6JUO - chains A and B of the 3 polymer chains in the assembly; structure by X-ray diffraction, 2.16 A resolution.

== Chain A ==
Molecule: DNA polymerase IV
Organism: Mycobacterium smegmatis (strain ATCC 700084 / mc(2)155)
Notes: EC 2.7.7.7
Reference sequence: A0QR77 (A0QR77_MYCS2); numbering as in UniProt (aligned over 1-356)
Sequence (356 residues; each row starts with the number of its first residue):
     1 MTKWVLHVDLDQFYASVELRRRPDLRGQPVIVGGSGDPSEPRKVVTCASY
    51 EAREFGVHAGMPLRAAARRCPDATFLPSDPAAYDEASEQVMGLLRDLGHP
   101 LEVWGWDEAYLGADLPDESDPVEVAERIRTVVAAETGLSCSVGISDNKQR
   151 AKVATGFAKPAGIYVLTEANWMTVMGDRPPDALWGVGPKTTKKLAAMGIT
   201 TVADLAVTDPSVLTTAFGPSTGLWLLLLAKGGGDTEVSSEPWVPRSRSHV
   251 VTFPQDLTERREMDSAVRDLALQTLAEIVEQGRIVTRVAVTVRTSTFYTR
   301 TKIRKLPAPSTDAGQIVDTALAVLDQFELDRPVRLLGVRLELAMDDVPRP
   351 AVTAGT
Disordered / not traced: 348-356
Sequence notes: engineered mutation Tyr14 (Leu in A0QR77)
Bound ions: Mg2+ site 1: Asp9, Asp107, Glu108 (together with 0KX) (shared with 1 residue of chain C); Mg2+ site 2: Asp9, Leu10, Asp107 (together with 0KX)
Ligand contacts: 0KX (2'-deoxy-5'-O-[(R)-hydroxy{[(R)-hydroxy(phosphonooxy)phosphoryl]amino}phosphoryl]cytidine): Asp9, Leu10, Asp11, Gln12, Phe13, Tyr14, Thr46, Cys47, Tyr50, Arg53, Ala59, Asp107, Lys159
From the paper describing this entry:
  - mutagenesis - C47T: decreased catalytic activity on rNTP
  - mutagenesis - C47T (10-fold): increased growth

== Chain B ==
Molecule: 18-nt DNA strand
Sequence (18 nucleotides; numbered 837 to 854; the number before each row is that of its first residue):
   837 TCTGGGGTCCTAGGACCC
Disordered / not traced: 837, 851-854

== Chain A / chain B interface ==
Pairs across the interface (30):
  Pro41(A) - DT839(B)  phosphate contact
  Arg42(A) - DT839(B)  hydrogen bond to the phosphate
  Arg42(A) - DG840(B)  sugar contact
  Val44(A) - DG840(B)  sugar contact
  Thr46(A) - DG840(B)  hydrogen bond to the base
  Gly60(A) - DG840(B)  base contact
  Thr221(A) - DT847(B)  phosphate contact
  Trp242(A) - DT844(B)  phosphate contact
  Trp242(A) - DC845(B)  phosphate contact
  Pro244(A) - DT844(B)  phosphate contact
  Arg245(A) - DT844(B)  hydrogen bond to the phosphate
  Arg245(A) - DC845(B)  salt bridge to the phosphate
  Ser246(A) - DT844(B)  hydrogen bond to the phosphate
  Arg247(A) - DG843(B)  salt bridge to the phosphate
  Ser248(A) - DG842(B)  phosphate contact
  Ser248(A) - DG843(B)  hydrogen bond to the phosphate
  His249(A) - DG842(B)  salt bridge to the phosphate
  Val250(A) - DG841(B)  sugar contact
  Val250(A) - DG842(B)  hydrogen bond to the phosphate
  Val251(A) - DG841(B)  phosphate contact
  Thr252(A) - DG840(B)  sugar contact
  Thr252(A) - DG841(B)  hydrogen bond to the phosphate
  Arg293(A) - DG840(B)  salt bridge to the phosphate
  Phe297(A) - DT839(B)  stacking on the base
  Phe297(A) - DG840(B)  phosphate contact
  Arg334(A) - DT839(B)  salt bridge to the phosphate
  Arg334(A) - DG840(B)  salt bridge to the phosphate
  Leu335(A) - DG841(B)  phosphate contact
  Arg339(A) - DG843(B)  base contact
  Arg339(A) - DT844(B)  base contact
Also at the interface, not in a pair above, chain A (26 interface residues in all): Lys43, Ala59, Pro62, Phe217, Ser295
Also at the interface, not in a pair above, chain B (9 interface residues in all): DC846

== Overview ==
26 residues of chain A and 9 residues of chain B are in contact; the contacts include 7 hydrogen bonds, 6 salt
bridges and 1 aromatic stacking contact. Among the polar pairs are Thr46(A)-DG840(B), Arg42(A)-DT839(B) and
Arg245(A)-DT844(B). From the paper: C47T of chain A reduces catalytic activity on rNTP; C47T of chain A
increases growth.
Here chain A is DNA polymerase IV (Mycobacterium smegmatis (strain ATCC 700084 / mc(2)155)) and chain B is an
18-nt DNA strand. Entry 6JUO (MsDpo4-DNA complex 4) was determined by X-ray diffraction (same publication as
6JUL, 6JUM, 6JUN, 6JUP, 6JUQ, 6JUR and 6JUS).
